8YMC - chains B and D of the 4 polymer chains in the assembly; structure by electron microscopy, 2.70 A resolution.

[Chain B]
Molecule: Cell division ATP-binding protein FtsE
Source organism: Escherichia coli K-12
UniProtKB: P0A9R7 (FTSE_ECOLI); numbering as in UniProt (aligned over 2-222)
Sequence (224 residues; each row starts with the number of its first residue; numbers below 1 keep their minus sign (Ser-1 is residue -1)):
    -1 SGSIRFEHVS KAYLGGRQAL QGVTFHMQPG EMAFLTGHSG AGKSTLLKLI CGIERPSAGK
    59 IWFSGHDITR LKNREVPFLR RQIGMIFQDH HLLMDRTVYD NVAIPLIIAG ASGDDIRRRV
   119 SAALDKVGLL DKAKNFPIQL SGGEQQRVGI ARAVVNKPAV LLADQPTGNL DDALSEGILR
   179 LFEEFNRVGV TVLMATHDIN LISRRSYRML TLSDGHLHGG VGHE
Construct notes: expression tag (-1 to 1); engineered mutation Gln163 (Glu in P0A9R7)
UniProt features mapped onto this chain:
  - binding site (ATP): Gly35 to Ser42
  - mutagenesis: Lys41 (K41R: Does not bind ATP), Cys49 (C49A: Prevents dimer formation. Does not alter ATP-binding)
Small-molecule neighbours:
  - ATP (adenosine-5'-triphosphate), molecule 1: Tyr11, Arg15, Ala17, Ser37, Gly38, Ala39, Gly40, Lys41, Ser42, Thr43, Gln86, Gln163, His195
  - ATP, molecule 2: Lys130, Ile136, Gln137, Leu138, Ser139, Gly140, Gly141, Glu142

[Chain D]
Molecule: Cell division protein FtsX
Source organism: Escherichia coli K-12
UniProtKB: P0AC30 (FTSX_ECOLI); residue numbers follow UniProt; this construct covers 19-352
Sequence (346 residues; each row starts with the number of its first residue):
     7 MVTCMEAWAM NKRFRKSVGG SGDGGRNAPK RAKSSPKPVN RKTNVFNEQV RYAFHGALQD
    67 LKSKPFATFL TVMVIAISLT LPSVCYMVYK NVNQAATQYY PSPQITVYLQ KTLDDDAAAG
   127 VVAQLQAEQG VEKVNYLSRE DALGEFRNWS GFGGALDMLE ENPLPAVAVV IPKLDFQGTE
   187 SLNTLRDRIT QINGIDEVRM DDSWFARLAA LTGLVGRVSA MIGVLMVAAV FLVIGNSVRL
   247 SIFARRDSIN VQKLIGATDG FILRPFLYGG ALLGFSGALL SLILSEILVL RLSSAVAEVA
   307 QVFGTKFDIN GLSFDECLLL LLVCSMIGWV AAWLATVQHL RHFTPE
Disordered / not traced: 7-51
Construct notes: initiating methionine (7); expression tag (8-18)
Small-molecule neighbours:
  - 3-sn-phosphatidic acid (LPP; 2-(hexadecanoyloxy)-1-[(phosphonooxy)methyl]ethyl hexadecanoate), molecule 1: Val94, Asn97, Val98, Ala101, Tyr105, Pro107, Leu298, Val302, Val305, Ala306, Phe309, Thr311, Phe313, Ile315
  - 3-sn-phosphatidic acid (LPP), molecule 2: Trp210, Arg213, Leu217, Leu220, Val221

[Interface between chain B and chain D]
Contacting residue pairs (27; chain B residue first):
  Ile51(B) - Leu260(D)  hydrophobic
  Ile51(B) - Pro351(D)
  Glu52(B) - Pro351(D)
  Arg53(B) - Pro351(D)
  Arg53(B) - Glu352(D)  salt bridge
  Arg68(B) - Glu352(D)  salt bridge
  Asn71(B) - Thr350(D)  hydrogen bond
  Pro75(B) - Gly262(D)
  Pro75(B) - Thr264(D)
  Arg78(B) - Lys259(D)  hydrogen bond (side chain-backbone)
  Arg78(B) - Leu260(D)
  Arg78(B) - Gly262(D)
  Arg79(B) - Gly262(D)  hydrogen bond (side chain-backbone)
  Arg79(B) - Thr264(D)
  His89(B) - Asn256(D)
  His89(B) - Val257(D)
  Leu91(B) - Ser254(D)
  Leu91(B) - Val257(D)  hydrophobic
  Arg94(B) - Tyr58(D)  hydrogen bond
  Ile102(B) - Gln258(D)
  Ile102(B) - Ile261(D)  hydrophobic
  Ile105(B) - Gln55(D)
  Ile105(B) - Tyr58(D)  hydrophobic
  Ile105(B) - Phe267(D)  hydrophobic
  Ile106(B) - Ile261(D)  hydrophobic
  Ile106(B) - Ala263(D)  hydrophobic
  Ile106(B) - Phe267(D)  hydrophobic
Also at the interface, not in a pair above, chain B (20 interface residues in all): Gly50, Phe76, Phe85, Leu90, Asp93, Arg150
Also at the interface, not in a pair above, chain D (17 interface residues in all): Gln65

[In short]
20 residues of chain B face 17 of chain D across their interface, with 4 hydrogen bonds and 2 salt bridges.
Polar contacts include Arg53(B)-Glu352(D), Arg68(B)-Glu352(D) and Asn71(B)-Thr350(D). Ligands of chain B: ATP.
Ligands of chain D: 3-sn-phosphatidic acid.
Here chain B is Cell division ATP-binding protein FtsE and chain D is Cell division protein FtsX, both from
Escherichia coli K-12. Entry 8YMC (FtsEX in nanodisc) was determined by electron microscopy.
